PDB entry 6J2N | electron microscopy, 7.50 A resolution (low resolution: residue-level contacts below are approximate; hydrogen-bond / salt-bridge calls are withheld) | chains D and E of the 47 polymer chains in the assembly

Chain D:
Name: Proteasome subunit alpha type-4
Source organism: Saccharomyces cerevisiae S288c
Notes: EC 3.4.25.1
UniProtKB: P40303 (PSA4_YEAST); numbering as in UniProt (aligned over 1-254)
Sequence (254 residues; each row starts with the number of its first residue):
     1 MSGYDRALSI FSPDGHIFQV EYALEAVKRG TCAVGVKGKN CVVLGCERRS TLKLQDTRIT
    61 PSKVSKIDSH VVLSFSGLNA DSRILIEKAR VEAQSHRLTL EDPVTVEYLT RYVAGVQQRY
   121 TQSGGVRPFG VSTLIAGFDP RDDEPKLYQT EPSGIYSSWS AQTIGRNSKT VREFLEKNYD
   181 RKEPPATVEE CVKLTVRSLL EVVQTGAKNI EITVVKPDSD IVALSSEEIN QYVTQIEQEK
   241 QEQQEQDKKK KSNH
Not modelled in the structure: 1-2, 243-254
Curated features (UniProtKB/Swiss-Prot):
  - modified residue: Thr60 (Phosphothreonine)

Chain E:
Name: Proteasome subunit alpha type-5
Source organism: Saccharomyces cerevisiae S288c
Notes: EC 3.4.25.1
UniProtKB: P32379 (PSA5_YEAST); residue numbers follow UniProt; this construct covers 1-260
Sequence (260 residues; row label = number of the first residue in the row):
     1 MFLTRSEYDR GVSTFSPEGR LFQVEYSLEA IKLGSTAIGI ATKEGVVLGV EKRATSPLLE
    61 SDSIEKIVEI DRHIGCAMSG LTADARSMIE HARTAAVTHN LYYDEDINVE SLTQSVCDLA
   121 LRFGEGASGE ERLMSRPFGV ALLIAGHDAD DGYQLFHAEP SGTFYRYNAK AIGSGSEGAQ
   181 AELLNEWHSS LTLKEAELLV LKILKQVMEE KLDENNAQLS CITKQDGFKI YDNEKTAELI
   241 KELKEKEAAE SPEEADVEMS
Not modelled in the structure: 1-8, 251-260

Chain D / chain E interface:
Pairs across the interface (54; chain D residue first):
  Tyr4(D) - Arg10(E)
  Tyr4(D) - Tyr26(E)
  Leu8(D) - Arg136(E)
  Ser9(D) - Gln23(E)
  Ser9(D) - Arg136(E)
  Ile10(D) - Gln23(E)
  Phe11(D) - Gln23(E)
  Phe11(D) - Tyr26(E)
  Phe11(D) - Asp84(E)
  Phe11(D) - Pro137(E)
  Phe11(D) - Phe138(E)
  Phe11(D) - Gly139(E)
  Ser12(D) - Tyr26(E)
  Pro13(D) - Tyr26(E)
  Asp14(D) - Leu33(E)
  Gly15(D) - Leu33(E)
  Lys37(D) - Glu60(E)
  Ala114(D) - Arg86(E)
  Gln118(D) - Ala83(E)
  Gln118(D) - Arg86(E)
  Gln118(D) - Ser87(E)
  Thr121(D) - Arg136(E)
  Gln122(D) - Ala83(E)
  Gln122(D) - Asp84(E)
  Gln122(D) - Ser87(E)
  Gln122(D) - Ser135(E)
  Gln122(D) - Arg136(E)
  Gln122(D) - Phe138(E)
  Ser123(D) - Ser135(E)
  Gly124(D) - Ser135(E)
  Tyr148(D) - Ser63(E)
  Ser153(D) - Leu81(E)
  Ser153(D) - Ala83(E)
  Gly154(D) - Ala83(E)
  Gly154(D) - Arg86(E)
  Ile155(D) - Thr82(E)
  Ile155(D) - Ala83(E)
  Tyr156(D) - Arg86(E)
  Ser158(D) - Leu59(E)
  Ser158(D) - Glu60(E)
  Ser158(D) - Ser63(E)
  Ser158(D) - Ile64(E)
  Trp159(D) - Thr55(E)
  Trp159(D) - Ser56(E)
  Trp159(D) - Leu58(E)
  Trp159(D) - Leu59(E)
  Ser160(D) - Leu58(E)
  Ala161(D) - Leu58(E)
  Leu175(D) - Leu58(E)
  Glu176(D) - Ser56(E)
  Arg181(D) - Pro57(E)
  Arg181(D) - Leu58(E)
  Arg181(D) - Leu59(E)
  Arg181(D) - Glu60(E)
Other interface residues (no listed pair), chain D (29 interface residues in all): Ser157
Other interface residues (no listed pair), chain E (26 interface residues in all): Glu29, Ala30, Ser61

In short:
Chain D and chain E form an interface of 29 and 26 residues respectively.
Here chain D is Proteasome subunit alpha type-4 and chain E is Proteasome subunit alpha type-5, both from
Saccharomyces cerevisiae S288c. Entry 6J2N (yeast proteasome in substrate-processing state (C3-b)) was
determined by electron microscopy (same publication as 6J30, 6J2C, 6J2Q and 6J2X).
